Entry 2YU9 (X-ray diffraction, 3.40 A resolution); this record covers chains B and J of the 13 polymer chains in the assembly.

# Chain B
Name: DNA-directed RNA polymerase II 140 kDa polypeptide
From: Saccharomyces cerevisiae
Notes: EC 2.7.7.6
Reference sequence: P08518 (RPB2_YEAST); residues 1-1224 here = UniProt positions 1-1224
Sequence (1224 residues; row label = number of the first residue in the row):
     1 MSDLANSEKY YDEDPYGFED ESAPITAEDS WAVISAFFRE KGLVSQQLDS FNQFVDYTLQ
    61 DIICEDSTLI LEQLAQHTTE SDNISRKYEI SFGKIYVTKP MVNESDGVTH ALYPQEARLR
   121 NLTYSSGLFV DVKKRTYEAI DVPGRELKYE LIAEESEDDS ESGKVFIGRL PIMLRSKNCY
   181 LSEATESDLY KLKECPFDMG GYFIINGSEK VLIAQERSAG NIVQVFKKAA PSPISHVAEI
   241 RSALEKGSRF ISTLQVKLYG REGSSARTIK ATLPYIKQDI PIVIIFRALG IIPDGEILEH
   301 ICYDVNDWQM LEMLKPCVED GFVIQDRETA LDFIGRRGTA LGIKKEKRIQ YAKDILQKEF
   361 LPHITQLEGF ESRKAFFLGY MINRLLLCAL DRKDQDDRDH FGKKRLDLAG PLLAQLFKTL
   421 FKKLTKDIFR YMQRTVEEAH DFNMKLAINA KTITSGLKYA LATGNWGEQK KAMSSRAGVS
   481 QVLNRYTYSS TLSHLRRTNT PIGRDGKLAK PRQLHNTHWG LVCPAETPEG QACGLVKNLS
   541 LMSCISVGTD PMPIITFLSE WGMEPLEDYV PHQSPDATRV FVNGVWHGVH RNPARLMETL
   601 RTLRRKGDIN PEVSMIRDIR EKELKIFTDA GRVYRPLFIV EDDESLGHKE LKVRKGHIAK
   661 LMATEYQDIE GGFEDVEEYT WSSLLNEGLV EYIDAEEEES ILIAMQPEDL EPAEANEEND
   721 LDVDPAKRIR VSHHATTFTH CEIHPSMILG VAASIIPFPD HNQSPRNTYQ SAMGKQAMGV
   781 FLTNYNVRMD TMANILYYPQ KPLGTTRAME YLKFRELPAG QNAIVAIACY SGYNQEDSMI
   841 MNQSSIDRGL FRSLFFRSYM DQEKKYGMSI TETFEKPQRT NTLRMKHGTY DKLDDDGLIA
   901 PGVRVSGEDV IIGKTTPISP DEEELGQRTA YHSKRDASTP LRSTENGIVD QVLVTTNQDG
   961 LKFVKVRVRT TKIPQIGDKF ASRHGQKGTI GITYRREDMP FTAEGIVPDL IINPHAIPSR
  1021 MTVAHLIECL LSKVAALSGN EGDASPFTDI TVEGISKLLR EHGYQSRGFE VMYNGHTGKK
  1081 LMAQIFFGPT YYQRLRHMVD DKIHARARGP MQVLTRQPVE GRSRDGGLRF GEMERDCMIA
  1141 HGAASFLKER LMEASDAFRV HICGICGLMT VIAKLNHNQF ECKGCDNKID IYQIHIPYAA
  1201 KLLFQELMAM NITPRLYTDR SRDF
Unresolved in the structure: 1-19, 71-88, 142-163, 438-445, 503-508, 669-677, 714-721, 920-932
Metal / ion sites: Zn2+: Cys-1163, Cys-1166, Cys-1182, Cys-1185
Residues lining bound ligands: UTP: Arg-766, Tyr-769, Glu-836, Asp-837, Lys-987, Ser-1019, Arg-1020

# Chain J
Name: DNA-directed RNA polymerases I/II/III subunit 10
From: Saccharomyces cerevisiae
Notes: EC 2.7.7.6
Reference sequence: P22139 (RPAB5_YEAST); residues 1-70 here = UniProt positions 1-70
Sequence (70 residues; row label = number of the first residue in the row):
     1 MIVPVRCFSC GKVVGDKWES YLNLLQEDEL DEGTALSRLG LKRYCCRRMI LTHVDLIEKF
    61 LRYNPLEKRD
Unresolved in the structure: 66-70
Metal / ion sites: Zn2+: Cys-7, Cys-10, Cys-45, Cys-46
Curated features (UniProtKB/Swiss-Prot):
  - binding site (Zn(2+)): Cys-7, Cys-10, Cys-45, Cys-46
  - cross-link: Lys-59 (Glycyl lysine isopeptide (Lys-Gly) (interchain with G-Cter in ubiquitin))

# Interface between chain B and chain J
Residue-residue contacts - 55 pairs, chain B then chain J:
  Glu-186(B) with Arg-62(J), salt bridge
  Tyr-190(B) with Lys-59(J); Arg-62(J); Tyr-63(J), hydrophobic
  Lys-193(B) with Pro-65(J)
  Cys-195(B) with Tyr-63(J)
  Thr-783(B) with Lys-59(J); Phe-60(J); Tyr-63(J)
  Asn-784(B) with Tyr-63(J), hydrogen bond (backbone-side chain)
  Tyr-785(B) with Phe-60(J), hydrophobic
  Tyr-797(B) with Met-1(J)
  Tyr-798(B) with Met-1(J); Ile-2(J); Pro-4(J), hydrophobic
  Pro-799(B) with Met-1(J); Leu-56(J), hydrophobic
  Gln-800(B) with Thr-52(J)
  Lys-801(B) with Leu-51(J), hydrogen bond (side chain-backbone); Thr-52(J), hydrogen bond (backbone-backbone); Val-54(J)
  Leu-803(B) with Leu-51(J), hydrophobic; Thr-52(J)
  Arg-815(B) with Val-54(J)
  Glu-816(B) with Val-54(J); Leu-56(J)
  Gln-821(B) with Phe-8(J)
  Asn-822(B) with Arg-48(J), hydrogen bond (backbone-side chain); Thr-52(J)
  Ile-824(B) with Ser-9(J); Arg-48(J)
  Ser-845(B) with Phe-8(J), hydrogen bond (side chain-backbone); Ser-9(J)
  Arg-848(B) with Cys-7(J); Phe-8(J), hydrogen bond (side chain-backbone); Gly-11(J)
  Leu-850(B) with Phe-8(J), hydrophobic
  Arg-996(B) with Cys-10(J), hydrogen bond (side chain-backbone)
  Glu-1004(B) with Arg-43(J), hydrogen bond (backbone-side chain)
  Ile-1006(B) with Arg-43(J); Tyr-44(J), hydrophobic; Cys-45(J), hydrophobic
  Val-1007(B) with Ser-9(J)
  Asp-1009(B) with Ser-9(J); Arg-48(J), salt bridge
  Lys-1033(B) with Tyr-44(J)
  Ala-1035(B) with Leu-51(J)
  Ala-1036(B) with Tyr-44(J), hydrophobic; Arg-47(J), hydrogen bond (backbone-side chain)
  Leu-1037(B) with Arg-47(J), hydrogen bond (backbone-side chain)
  Ser-1038(B) with Gly-33(J)
  Gly-1039(B) with Glu-32(J); Gly-33(J); Leu-51(J)
  Glu-1070(B) with Tyr-44(J), hydrogen bond
Other interface residues (no listed pair), chain B (45 interface residues in all): Pro-196, Phe-197, Asn-786, Leu-796, Pro-802, Leu-817, Ala-823, Asn-842, Gly-849, Asn-1040, Tyr-1064, Phe-1087
Other interface residues (no listed pair), chain J (26 interface residues in all): Val-3, Arg-6

# Summary
45 residues of chain B face 26 of chain J across their interface, with 11 hydrogen bonds and 2 salt bridges.
Among the polar pairs are Glu-186(B)/Arg-62(J), Asp-1009(B)/Arg-48(J) and Asn-784(B)/Tyr-63(J). Chain B binds
UTP. UniProt lists 4 Zn2+-binding residues on chain J.
Here chain B is DNA-directed RNA polymerase II 140 kDa polypeptide and chain J is DNA-directed RNA polymerases
I/II/III subunit 10, both from Saccharomyces cerevisiae. Entry 2YU9 (RNA polymerase II elongation complex in
150 mm MG+2 with UTP) was determined by X-ray diffraction, deposited together with 2E2H, 2E2I, 2E2J, 2NVQ,
2NVT, 2NVX, 2NVY and 2NVZ.
